Entry 7JK2 (electron microscopy, 3.20 A resolution); this record covers chains B and C of the 9 polymer chains in the assembly.

== Chain B ==
Name: Origin recognition complex subunit 2
Source organism: Drosophila melanogaster
Reference sequence: Q24168 (ORC2_DROME); residue numbers follow UniProt; this construct covers 1-618
Chain sequence (618 residues; each row starts with the number of its first residue):
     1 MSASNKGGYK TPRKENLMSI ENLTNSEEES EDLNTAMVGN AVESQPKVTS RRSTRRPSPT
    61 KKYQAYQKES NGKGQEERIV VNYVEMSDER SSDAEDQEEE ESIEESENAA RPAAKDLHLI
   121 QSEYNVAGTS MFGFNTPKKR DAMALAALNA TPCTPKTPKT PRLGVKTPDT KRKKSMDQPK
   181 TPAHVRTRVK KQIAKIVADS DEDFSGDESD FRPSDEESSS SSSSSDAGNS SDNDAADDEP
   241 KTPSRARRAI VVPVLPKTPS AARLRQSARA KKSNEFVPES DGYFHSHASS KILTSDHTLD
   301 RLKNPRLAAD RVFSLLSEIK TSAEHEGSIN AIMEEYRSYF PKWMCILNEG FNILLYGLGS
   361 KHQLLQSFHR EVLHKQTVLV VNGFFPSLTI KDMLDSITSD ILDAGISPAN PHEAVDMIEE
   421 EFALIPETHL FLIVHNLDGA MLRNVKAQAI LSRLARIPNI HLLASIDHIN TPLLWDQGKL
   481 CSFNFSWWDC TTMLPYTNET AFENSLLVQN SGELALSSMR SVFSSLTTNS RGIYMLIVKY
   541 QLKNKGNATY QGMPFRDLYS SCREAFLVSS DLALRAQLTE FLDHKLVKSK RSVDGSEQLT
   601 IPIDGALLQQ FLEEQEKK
Not modelled in the structure: 1-275, 287-322, 506-514, 546-551, 592-596, 617-618
UniProt features mapped onto this chain:
  - modified residue: Thr-24 (Phosphothreonine), Ser-26 (Phosphoserine), Ser-30 (Phosphoserine), Ser-87 (Phosphoserine), Ser-91 (Phosphoserine), Ser-92 (Phosphoserine), Thr-151 (Phosphothreonine), Thr-154 (Phosphothreonine), Thr-157 (Phosphothreonine), Thr-160 (Phosphothreonine), Thr-167 (Phosphothreonine), Thr-170 (Phosphothreonine), Thr-181 (Phosphothreonine), Thr-258 (Phosphothreonine), Ser-260 (Phosphoserine)

== Chain C ==
Name: Origin recognition complex subunit 3
Source organism: Drosophila melanogaster
Reference sequence: Q7K2L1 (Q7K2L1_DROME); numbering as in UniProt (aligned over 1-721)
Chain sequence (721 residues; numbered 1 to 721; the number before each row is that of its first residue):
     1 MDPTISVSKG CFVYKNGATR AGKKAASKRK RPAAESSSLL GKEVVQQPFY EEYRKAWNQI
    61 NDHIADLQHR SYARTLEQLV DFVVGQAERD TPDEVLPTAA LLTGINQPDH LSQFTALTQR
   121 LHAQRAAMVC VLQSRDCATL KAAVETLVFG LVEDNAEVEQ MEDEDEDEDG AERDRKRLRR
   181 SQCTMKQLKS WYTNNFDSEQ KRRQLVVILP DFECFNASVL QDLILILSAH CGSLPFVLVL
   241 GVATAMTAVH GTLPYHVSSK IRLRVFQTQA APTGLNEVLD KVLLSPKYAF HLSGKTFKFL
   301 THIFLYYDFS IHGFIQGFKY CLMEHFFGGN AFALCTDYSK ALGRIKQLTH EDMETIRRLP
   361 SFRPYVEQIN DCKRIIAVLT DDDYLKKKLP QLLRDCLLHF LLFRCSLEFL TELVGDLPRC
   421 PLGKLRRELY VNCLNRAIIS TPEYKECLQM LSFLSKDEFV AKVNRALERT EQFLVEEIAP
   481 LELGEACTAV LRPKLEAIRL AVDEVVKATM ATITTTSPNE TRQATDHLTP VASRQELKDQ
   541 LLQRSKEDKM RHQLNTPTTQ FGRALQKTLQ LIETQIVQDH LRALQDAPPI HELFVFSDIA
   601 TVRRNIIGAP RAALHTALNN PHFYMQCKCC ELQDQSLLVG TLPDLSVVYK LHLECGRMIN
   661 LFDWLQAFRS VVSDSDHEEV AQEQIDPQIQ ARFTRAVAEL QFLGYIKMSK RKTDHATRLT
   721 W
Not modelled in the structure: 21-37, 90-93, 160-176, 200-201, 370-374, 509-561, 673-686
What the authors report for this chain:
  - mutagenesis - K141A (3-fold): decreased binding to DNA

== Interface between chain B and chain C ==
Residue-residue contacts (128):
  Phe-276(B) with Arg-611(C); Ala-612(C), hydrophobic; His-615(C)
  Glu-279(B) with Trp-721(C)
  Ser-280(B) with Trp-721(C)
  Gly-282(B) with Trp-721(C)
  Tyr-283(B) with Trp-721(C), hydrophobic
  Glu-324(B) with Cys-627(C); Lys-628(C), hydrogen bond (side chain-backbone); Cys-629(C)
  His-325(B) with Met-625(C); Cys-627(C); Cys-630(C); Thr-641(C)
  Ser-328(B) with Met-625(C); Cys-627(C), hydrogen bond
  Ile-332(B) with Tyr-624(C)
  Met-344(B) with Leu-39(C), hydrophobic
  Cys-345(B) with Leu-40(C), hydrophobic; Phe-327(C), hydrophobic
  Ile-346(B) with Met-323(C), hydrophobic
  Leu-347(B) with Leu-39(C)
  Asn-348(B) with Ser-38(C); Leu-39(C); Tyr-50(C), hydrogen bond
  Glu-349(B) with Tyr-50(C), hydrogen bond; Tyr-53(C), hydrogen bond; Arg-54(C), salt bridge; Lys-319(C), hydrogen bond (backbone-side chain); Met-323(C)
  Phe-351(B) with Gln-316(C); Tyr-320(C), hydrophobic
  Tyr-356(B) with Arg-604(C); Ala-609(C); Pro-610(C), hydrophobic; Ala-613(C), hydrophobic
  Leu-358(B) with Leu-614(C), hydrophobic; Ala-617(C), hydrophobic; Leu-703(C), hydrophobic
  His-362(B) with Asp-2(C), salt bridge
  Gln-366(B) with Thr-4(C), hydrogen bond
  His-369(B) with Tyr-14(C)
  Arg-370(B) with Pro-3(C)
  Lys-375(B) with Asn-16(C)
  Gln-376(B) with Tyr-14(C); Asn-16(C), hydrogen bond (backbone-side chain)
  Thr-377(B) with Tyr-14(C); Lys-15(C)
  Val-378(B) with Phe-12(C); Val-13(C); Tyr-14(C), hydrogen bond (backbone-backbone)
  Leu-379(B) with Cys-11(C), hydrophobic; Phe-12(C)
  Val-380(B) with Gly-10(C); Cys-11(C); Phe-12(C), hydrogen bond (backbone-backbone)
  Val-381(B) with Gly-10(C)
  Asn-382(B) with Thr-4(C), hydrogen bond (side chain-backbone); Gly-10(C), hydrogen bond (backbone-backbone); Phe-12(C)
  Phe-384(B) with Ile-5(C), hydrophobic
  Phe-385(B) with Val-7(C); Ser-8(C); Lys-9(C); Gly-10(C)
  Leu-388(B) with Gly-10(C); Cys-11(C), hydrophobic
  Met-393(B) with Cys-11(C), hydrophobic
  Ser-396(B) with Val-13(C)
  Asp-400(B) with Val-13(C); Lys-15(C)
  Ile-401(B) with Val-13(C), hydrophobic; Lys-15(C), hydrogen bond (backbone-side chain); Ala-18(C); Thr-19(C)
  Leu-402(B) with Thr-19(C); Arg-20(C)
  Asp-403(B) with Lys-15(C), salt bridge; Arg-20(C), hydrogen bond (backbone-side chain)
  Ala-404(B) with Arg-20(C)
  His-412(B) with Arg-135(C)
  Ile-425(B) with Thr-19(C); Arg-20(C)
  Glu-427(B) with Ser-38(C)
  His-429(B) with Ser-38(C); Leu-39(C)
  Phe-431(B) with Leu-39(C), hydrophobic
  Asn-436(B) with Phe-702(C)
  Arg-453(B) with Arg-135(C)
  His-461(B) with Leu-39(C)
  Asp-467(B) with Phe-702(C); Leu-703(C)
  His-468(B) with Phe-702(C); Leu-703(C); Gly-704(C)
  Ile-469(B) with Arg-611(C); Leu-614(C), hydrophobic; Leu-703(C), hydrogen bond (backbone-backbone); Gly-704(C); Tyr-705(C), hydrophobic; Thr-720(C)
  Gln-477(B) with Asp-308(C)
  Gly-478(B) with Pro-108(C)
  Asn-484(B) with Gln-316(C), hydrogen bond
  Ser-486(B) with Tyr-320(C); Asn-605(C)
  Trp-487(B) with Arg-604(C); Asn-605(C), hydrogen bond (backbone-backbone); Ile-606(C); Gly-608(C); Pro-610(C), hydrophobic
  Trp-488(B) with Asn-605(C)
  Asp-489(B) with Ala-613(C); Tyr-624(C), hydrogen bond
  Thr-491(B) with Tyr-624(C)
  Met-493(B) with Ala-617(C), hydrophobic; Tyr-624(C), hydrophobic; Met-625(C), hydrophobic
  Pro-495(B) with Arg-695(C); Glu-699(C)
  Tyr-496(B) with Glu-699(C); Phe-702(C), hydrophobic; Leu-703(C)
  Thr-497(B) with Arg-695(C)
  Asn-498(B) with Met-1(C), hydrogen bond; Ile-5(C)
  Glu-499(B) with Phe-702(C)
  Thr-500(B) with Ala-698(C)
Also at the interface, not in a pair above, chain B (75 interface residues in all): Pro-278, Ser-286, Lys-342, Gly-357, Asp-392, Asp-416, Glu-421, Cys-481, Phe-502
Also at the interface, not in a pair above, chain C (68 interface residues in all): Ser-6, Ser-310, His-312, Glu-324, Leu-618, Pro-621, Leu-645, Arg-657

== In short ==
75 residues of chain B and 68 residues of chain C are in contact; the contacts include 19 hydrogen bonds and 3
salt bridges. Among the polar pairs are Glu-349(B)/Arg-54(C), His-362(B)/Asp-2(C) and Asp-403(B)/Lys-15(C).
The paper reports that K141A of chain C reduces binding to DNA.
Chain B is Origin recognition complex subunit 2 and chain C is Origin recognition complex subunit 3, both from
Drosophila melanogaster; the structure, Structure of Drosophila ORC bound to poly(dA/dT) DNA and Cdc6
(conformation 1), was determined by electron microscopy, deposited together with 7JGR, 7JGS, 7JK3, 7JK4, 7JK5
and 7JK6.
